PDB entry 4A57 | X-ray diffraction, 2.00 A resolution | chains A and D of the 4 polymer chains in the assembly

# Chain A (and D)
Protein: Nucleoside-triphosphatase 1
From: Toxoplasma gondii
Notes: EC 3.6.1.15; chain D of this document is another copy of the same molecule, construct and numbering; everything in this record applies to it too
UniProt: Q27893 (NTP1_TOXGO); residues 26-628 here = UniProt positions 26-628
Chain sequence (611 residues; numbered 25 to 635; the number before each row is that of its first residue):
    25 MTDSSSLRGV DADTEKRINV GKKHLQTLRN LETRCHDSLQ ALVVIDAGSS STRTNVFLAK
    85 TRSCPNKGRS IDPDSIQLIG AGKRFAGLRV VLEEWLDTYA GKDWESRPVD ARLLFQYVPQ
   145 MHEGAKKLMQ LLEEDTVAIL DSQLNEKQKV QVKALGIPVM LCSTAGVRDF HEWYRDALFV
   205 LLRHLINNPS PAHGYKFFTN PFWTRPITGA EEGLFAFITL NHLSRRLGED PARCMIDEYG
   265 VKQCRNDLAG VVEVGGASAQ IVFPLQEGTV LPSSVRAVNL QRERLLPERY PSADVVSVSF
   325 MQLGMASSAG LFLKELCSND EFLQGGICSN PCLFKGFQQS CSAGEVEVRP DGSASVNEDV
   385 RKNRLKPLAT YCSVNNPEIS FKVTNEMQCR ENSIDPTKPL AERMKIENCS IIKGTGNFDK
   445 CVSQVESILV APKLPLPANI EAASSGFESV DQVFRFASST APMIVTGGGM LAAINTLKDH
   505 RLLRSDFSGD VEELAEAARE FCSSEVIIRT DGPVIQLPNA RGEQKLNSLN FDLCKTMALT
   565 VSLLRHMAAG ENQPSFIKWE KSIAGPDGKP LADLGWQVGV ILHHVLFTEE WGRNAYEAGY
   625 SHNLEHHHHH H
Disordered / not traced: 25-35, 630-635 (chain D: 25-34, 630-635)
Construct notes: expression tag (25, 629-635)
UniProt features mapped onto this chain:
  - active site: E236 (Proton acceptor)
  - glycosylation: N432 (N-linked (GlcNAc...) asparagine)
Disulfides: C59-C88, C341-C352, C356-C445, C365-C433, C396-C413, C526-C558
From the paper describing this entry:
  - self-association interface (contacts with another copy of this molecule): R53, T57, P225, F226, F287 to A301, F405 to Q412, A462 to I464
  - contacts within the chain: R257-D271 (salt bridge), C258-C268
  - mutagenesis - C341S/C352S, C433S: abolished catalytic activity
  - mutagenesis - C258S/C268S: increased catalytic activity
  - catalytic residues: E236 (proposed by the authors, not directly observed)

# Interface between chain A and chain D
Pairs across the interface (93; chain A residue first):
  T38(A) - L137(D)
  T38(A) - Q140(D)
  E39(A) - R136(D)  salt bridge
  R41(A) - Q140(D)  hydrogen bond
  I42(A) - R136(D)
  I42(A) - L137(D)  hydrophobic
  I42(A) - F139(D)
  I42(A) - Q140(D)
  G45(A) - F139(D)
  G45(A) - V142(D)
  K46(A) - F139(D)
  H48(A) - V142(D)
  L49(A) - F139(D)  hydrophobic
  L49(A) - V142(D)  hydrophobic
  L49(A) - W197(D)  hydrophobic
  L49(A) - A201(D)  hydrophobic
  L52(A) - V204(D)  hydrophobic
  L52(A) - L205(D)  hydrophobic
  L52(A) - H208(D)
  R53(A) - R207(D)
  E56(A) - V204(D)
  E56(A) - R207(D)  salt bridge
  E56(A) - P225(D)
  R58(A) - H626(D)
  H60(A) - H626(D)  hydrogen bond (side chain-backbone)
  S62(A) - L628(D)
  S87(A) - A622(D)
  S87(A) - H626(D)  hydrogen bond
  N90(A) - F226(D)
  N90(A) - E614(D)
  N90(A) - R617(D)
  N90(A) - N618(D)  hydrogen bond
  K91(A) - R617(D)
  G92(A) - R617(D)
  G92(A) - E621(D)
  R93(A) - E621(D)  hydrogen bond (side chain-backbone)
  R93(A) - A622(D)  hydrogen bond (side chain-backbone)
  R93(A) - S625(D)
  R93(A) - H626(D)
  R136(A) - E39(D)  salt bridge
  R136(A) - I42(D)
  R136(A) - K46(D)
  F139(A) - I42(D)
  F139(A) - G45(D)
  F139(A) - K46(D)
  F139(A) - L49(D)  hydrophobic
  Q140(A) - T38(D)
  Q140(A) - R41(D)  hydrogen bond
  Q140(A) - I42(D)
  V142(A) - G45(D)
  V142(A) - H48(D)
  V142(A) - L49(D)  hydrophobic
  V174(A) - L628(D)  hydrophobic
  Q175(A) - L628(D)
  Q175(A) - E629(D)  hydrogen bond (side chain-backbone)
  L179(A) - S625(D)
  A201(A) - L49(D)  hydrophobic
  A201(A) - R53(D)
  V204(A) - L52(D)  hydrophobic
  V204(A) - R53(D)
  V204(A) - E56(D)
  L205(A) - H48(D)
  L205(A) - L52(D)  hydrophobic
  R207(A) - R53(D)
  R207(A) - E56(D)  salt bridge
  H208(A) - L52(D)
  P225(A) - E56(D)
  F226(A) - N90(D)
  E614(A) - N90(D)
  G616(A) - E621(D)
  R617(A) - N90(D)  hydrogen bond (side chain-backbone)
  R617(A) - K91(D)
  R617(A) - G92(D)
  R617(A) - E621(D)
  N618(A) - N90(D)  hydrogen bond
  Y620(A) - E621(D)
  E621(A) - G92(D)
  E621(A) - R93(D)  hydrogen bond (backbone-side chain)
  E621(A) - G616(D)
  E621(A) - R617(D)
  E621(A) - Y620(D)
  E621(A) - E621(D)
  A622(A) - S87(D)
  A622(A) - R93(D)  hydrogen bond (backbone-side chain)
  Y624(A) - Y624(D)
  S625(A) - R93(D)
  S625(A) - A178(D)
  S625(A) - L179(D)
  H626(A) - H60(D)  hydrogen bond (backbone-side chain)
  H626(A) - S87(D)  hydrogen bond
  H626(A) - R93(D)
  L628(A) - S62(D)
  L628(A) - V174(D)  hydrophobic
Interface residues without a listed pair, chain A (50 interface residues in all): L55, P89, L137, A178, W197, D200
Interface residues without a listed pair, chain D (49 interface residues in all): R58, P89, Q175

# In short
50 residues of chain A face 49 of chain D across their interface; the contacts include 14 hydrogen bonds and 4
salt bridges. Among the polar pairs are E39(A)-R136(D), E56(A)-R207(D) and R41(A)-Q140(D). UniProt lists
active-site residue E236(A) on chain A. From the paper: the catalytic residue E236(A); C341S/C352S and C433S
of chain A abolish catalytic activity.
Both chains are Nucleoside-triphosphatase 1 (Toxoplasma gondii). Entry 4A57 (Crystal structure of toxoplasma
gondii nucleoside triphosphate diphosphohydrolase 3 (NTPDASE3)) was determined by X-ray diffraction together
with 4A59 and 4A5A from the same study.
